PDB entry 8U9X | X-ray diffraction, 3.05 A resolution | chains A and E of the 14 polymer chains in the assembly

# Chain A
Name: DNA-directed RNA polymerase II subunit RPB1
Organism: Saccharomyces cerevisiae
Reference sequence: P04050 (RPB1_YEAST); residues 1-1733 here = UniProt positions 1-1733
Chain sequence (1733 residues; row label = number of the first residue in the row):
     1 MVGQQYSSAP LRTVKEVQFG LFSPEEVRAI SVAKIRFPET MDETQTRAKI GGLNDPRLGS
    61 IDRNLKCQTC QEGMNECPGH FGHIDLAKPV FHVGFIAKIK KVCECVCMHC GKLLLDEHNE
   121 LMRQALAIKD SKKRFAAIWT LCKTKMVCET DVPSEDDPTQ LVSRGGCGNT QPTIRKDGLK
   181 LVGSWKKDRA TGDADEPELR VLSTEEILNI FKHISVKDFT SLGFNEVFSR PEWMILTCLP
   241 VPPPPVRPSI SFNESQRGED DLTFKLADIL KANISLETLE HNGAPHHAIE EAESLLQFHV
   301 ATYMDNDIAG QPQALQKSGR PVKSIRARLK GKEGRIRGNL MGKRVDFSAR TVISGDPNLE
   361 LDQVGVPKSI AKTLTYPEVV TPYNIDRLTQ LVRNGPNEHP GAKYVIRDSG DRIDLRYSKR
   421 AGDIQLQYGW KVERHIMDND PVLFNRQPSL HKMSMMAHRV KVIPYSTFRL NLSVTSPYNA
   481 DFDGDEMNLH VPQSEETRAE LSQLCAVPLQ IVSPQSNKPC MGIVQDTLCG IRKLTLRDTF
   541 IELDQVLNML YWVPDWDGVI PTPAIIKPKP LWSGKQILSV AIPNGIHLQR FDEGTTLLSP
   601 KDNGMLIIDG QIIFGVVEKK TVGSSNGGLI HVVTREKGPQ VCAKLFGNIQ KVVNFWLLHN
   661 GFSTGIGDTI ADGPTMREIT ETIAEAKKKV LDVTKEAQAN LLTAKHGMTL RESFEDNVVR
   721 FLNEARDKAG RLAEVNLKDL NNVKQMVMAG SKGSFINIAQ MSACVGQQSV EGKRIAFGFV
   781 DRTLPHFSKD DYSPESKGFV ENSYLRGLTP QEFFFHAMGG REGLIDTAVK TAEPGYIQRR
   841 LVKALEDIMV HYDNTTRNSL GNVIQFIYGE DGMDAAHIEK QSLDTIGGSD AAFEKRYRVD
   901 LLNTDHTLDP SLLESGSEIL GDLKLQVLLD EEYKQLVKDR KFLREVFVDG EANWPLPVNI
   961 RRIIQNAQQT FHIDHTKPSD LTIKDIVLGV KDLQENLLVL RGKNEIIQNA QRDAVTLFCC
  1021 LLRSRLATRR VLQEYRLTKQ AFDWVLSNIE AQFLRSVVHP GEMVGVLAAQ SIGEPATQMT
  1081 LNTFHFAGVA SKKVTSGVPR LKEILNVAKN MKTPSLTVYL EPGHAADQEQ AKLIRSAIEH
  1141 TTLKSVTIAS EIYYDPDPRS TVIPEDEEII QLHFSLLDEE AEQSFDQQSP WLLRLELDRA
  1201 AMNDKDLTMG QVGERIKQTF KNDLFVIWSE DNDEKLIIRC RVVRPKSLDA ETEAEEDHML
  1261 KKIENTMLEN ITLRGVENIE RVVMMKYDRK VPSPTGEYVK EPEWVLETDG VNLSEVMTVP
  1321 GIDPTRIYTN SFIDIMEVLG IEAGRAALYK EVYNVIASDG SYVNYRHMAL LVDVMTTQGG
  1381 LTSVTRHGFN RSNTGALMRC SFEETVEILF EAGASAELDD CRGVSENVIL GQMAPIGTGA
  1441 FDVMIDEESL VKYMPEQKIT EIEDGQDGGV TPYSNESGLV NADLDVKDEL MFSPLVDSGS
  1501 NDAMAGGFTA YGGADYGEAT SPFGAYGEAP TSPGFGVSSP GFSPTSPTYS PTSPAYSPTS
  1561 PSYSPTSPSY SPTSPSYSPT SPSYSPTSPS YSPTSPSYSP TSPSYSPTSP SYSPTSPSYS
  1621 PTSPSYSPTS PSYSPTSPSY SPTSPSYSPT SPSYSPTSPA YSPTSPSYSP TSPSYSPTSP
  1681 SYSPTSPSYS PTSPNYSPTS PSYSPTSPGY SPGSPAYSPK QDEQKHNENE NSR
Not modelled in the structure: 1-2, 154-162, 166, 187-197, 253-255, 319-320, 1157-1160, 1173-1186, 1244-1254, 1456-1733
Sequence notes: conflict Pro-834 (Thr in P04050)
UniProt features mapped onto this chain:
  - region: Pro-248 to Asp-260 (Lid loop), Asn-306 to Lys-323 (Rudder loop), Pro-810 to Glu-822 (Bridging helix)
  - binding site (Zn(2+)): Cys-67, Cys-70, Cys-77, His-80, Cys-107, Cys-110, Cys-148, Cys-167
  - binding site (Mg(2+)): Asp-481, Asp-483, Asp-485
  - modified residue: Thr-1471 (Phosphothreonine)
  - cross-link (Glycyl lysine isopeptide (Lys-Gly)): Lys-695 (interchain with G-Cter in ubiquitin), Lys-1246 (interchain with G-Cter in ubiquitin), Lys-1350 (interchain with G-Cter in ubiquitin)
Bound ions: Zn2+ site 1: Cys-67, Cys-70, Cys-77; Zn2+ site 2: Cys-107, Cys-110, Cys-167; Mn2+ site 1: Asp-481, Asp-485 (together with ATP); Mn2+ site 2: Asp-481, Asp-483 (together with ATP)
Residues lining bound ligands: ATP (adenosine-5'-triphosphate): Arg-446, Pro-448, Asn-479, Asp-481, Asp-483, Asp-485, Thr-831, Leu-1081, Phe-1084, His-1085
Reported in the primary citation:
  - conformationally variable residues (helix shift, side-chain flip): Arg-446, Ala-828
  - contacts within the chain: Arg-446/Asp-485 (hydrogen bond)
  - conformationally variable residues: Val-1094 (from molecular simulation)

# Chain E
Name: DNA-directed RNA polymerases I, II, and III subunit RPABC1
Organism: Saccharomyces cerevisiae
Reference sequence: A0A6A5Q456 (A0A6A5Q456_YEASX); numbering as in UniProt (aligned over 1-215)
Chain sequence (215 residues; numbered 1 to 215; the number before each row is that of its first residue):
     1 MDQENERNIS RLWRAFRTVK EMVKDRGYFI TQEEVELPLE DFKAKYCDSM GRPQRKMMSF
    61 QANPTEESIS KFPDMGSLWV EFCDEPSVGV KTMKTFVIHI QEKNFQTGIF VYQNNITPSA
   121 MKLVPSIPPA TIETFNEAAL VVNITHHELV PKHIRLSSDE KRELLKRYRL KESQLPRIQR
   181 ADPVALYLGL KRGEVVKIIR KSETSGRYAS YRICM
Not modelled in the structure: 1, 48-51, 120-121

# How chain A and chain E interact
Residue-residue contacts (85):
  Arg-857(A) / Tyr-168(E)
  Arg-857(A) / Leu-170(E)
  Arg-857(A) / Gln-174(E)
  Leu-860(A) / Gln-174(E)
  Gly-861(A) / Gln-174(E)  hydrogen bond (backbone-side chain)
  Asn-862(A) / Ser-173(E)  hydrogen bond
  Asn-862(A) / Gln-174(E)
  Val-863(A) / Gln-174(E)  hydrogen bond (backbone-backbone)
  Gln-865(A) / Tyr-208(E)
  Phe-866(A) / Tyr-168(E)  hydrophobic
  Phe-866(A) / Tyr-208(E)  hydrogen bond (backbone-side chain)
  Phe-866(A) / Ser-210(E)
  Phe-866(A) / Tyr-211(E)
  Gly-869(A) / Thr-204(E)  hydrogen bond (backbone-side chain)
  Glu-870(A) / Arg-200(E)  salt bridge
  Glu-870(A) / Ser-202(E)  hydrogen bond
  Glu-870(A) / Thr-204(E)
  Glu-870(A) / Ser-205(E)  hydrogen bond (backbone-side chain)
  Glu-870(A) / Tyr-208(E)
  Asp-871(A) / Thr-204(E)
  Asp-871(A) / Ser-205(E)
  Phe-942(A) / Gly-206(E)
  Phe-942(A) / Arg-207(E)
  Val-946(A) / Lys-201(E)  hydrogen bond (backbone-side chain)
  Val-946(A) / Ser-202(E)
  Val-946(A) / Gly-206(E)
  Phe-947(A) / Glu-203(E)
  Trp-954(A) / Glu-203(E)
  Asn-1004(A) / Arg-167(E)
  Ile-1006(A) / Glu-163(E)
  Ile-1006(A) / Arg-167(E)
  Ala-1010(A) / Tyr-168(E)
  Asp-1013(A) / Ser-205(E)  hydrogen bond (backbone-side chain)
  Asp-1013(A) / Arg-207(E)
  Asp-1013(A) / Ala-209(E)
  Ala-1014(A) / Ser-205(E)  hydrogen bond (backbone-side chain)
  Thr-1016(A) / Ser-205(E)
  Leu-1017(A) / Glu-203(E)
  Leu-1017(A) / Thr-204(E)
  Leu-1017(A) / Ser-205(E)  hydrogen bond (backbone-backbone)
  Leu-1017(A) / Gly-206(E)
  Met-1317(A) / Val-142(E)  hydrophobic
  Thr-1318(A) / Arg-11(E)  hydrogen bond
  Thr-1318(A) / Arg-14(E)  hydrogen bond (backbone-side chain)
  Thr-1318(A) / Val-141(E)
  Pro-1320(A) / Arg-7(E)
  Pro-1324(A) / Val-142(E)  hydrophobic
  Pro-1324(A) / His-147(E)  hydrogen bond (backbone-side chain)
  Thr-1325(A) / His-146(E)  hydrogen bond (side chain-backbone)
  Thr-1325(A) / His-147(E)  hydrogen bond (backbone-side chain)
  Thr-1325(A) / Glu-148(E)  hydrogen bond (backbone-backbone)
  Arg-1326(A) / His-147(E)
  Arg-1326(A) / Glu-148(E)
  Ile-1327(A) / His-147(E)  hydrogen bond (backbone-side chain)
  Ile-1335(A) / Leu-149(E)  hydrophobic
  Met-1336(A) / Gln-179(E)
  Glu-1337(A) / Pro-183(E)
  Val-1338(A) / Ile-144(E)
  Val-1338(A) / Pro-183(E)
  Leu-1339(A) / Ile-144(E)
  Leu-1339(A) / His-147(E)
  Leu-1339(A) / Val-150(E)
  Leu-1339(A) / Pro-183(E)
  Gly-1340(A) / Asp-182(E)
  Gly-1340(A) / Pro-183(E)
  Ile-1341(A) / Ile-178(E)  hydrophobic
  Ile-1341(A) / Asp-182(E)  hydrogen bond (backbone-side chain)
  Glu-1342(A) / Leu-149(E)
  Glu-1342(A) / Pro-151(E)
  Glu-1342(A) / His-153(E)
  Glu-1342(A) / Ile-198(E)
  Glu-1342(A) / Arg-200(E)  salt bridge
  Glu-1342(A) / Arg-212(E)  salt bridge
  Ala-1343(A) / Leu-149(E)
  Arg-1345(A) / Arg-200(E)
  Tyr-1349(A) / Glu-203(E)
  Tyr-1365(A) / Arg-200(E)
  Tyr-1365(A) / Glu-203(E)
  Tyr-1365(A) / Thr-204(E)
  Thr-1376(A) / Arg-212(E)
  Thr-1377(A) / Pro-176(E)
  Thr-1377(A) / Arg-212(E)
  Gln-1378(A) / Arg-177(E)
  Gly-1379(A) / Arg-177(E)  hydrogen bond (backbone-backbone)
  Gly-1379(A) / Gln-179(E)
Interface residues without a listed pair, chain A (53 interface residues in all): Asp-853, Ile-867, Leu-956, Leu-1000, Ile-1007, Glu-1315, Val-1319, Gly-1344, Asp-1373
Interface residues without a listed pair, chain E (43 interface residues in all): Ala-138, Arg-169, Leu-175, Met-215

# In short
53 residues of chain A face 43 of chain E across their interface, with 20 hydrogen bonds and 3 salt bridges.
Among the polar pairs are Glu-870(A)/Arg-200(E), Glu-1342(A)/Arg-200(E) and Glu-1342(A)/Arg-212(E). Bound to
chain A: ATP. From the paper: conformational variability at Arg-446(A), Ala-828(A) and Val-1094(A); contacts
within the chain involving Arg-446(A) and Asp-485(A).
Here chain A is DNA-directed RNA polymerase II subunit RPB1 and chain E is DNA-directed RNA polymerases I, II,
and III subunit RPABC1, both from Saccharomyces cerevisiae. Entry 8U9X (Structural basis of transcription: RNA
polymerase II substrate binding and metal coordination at 3.0 A of ...) was determined by X-ray diffraction
(same publication as 9BVT, 9BW0 and 8U9R).
